Entry 7JRF (X-ray diffraction, 1.33 A resolution); this record covers chains A and B of the 4 polymer chains in the assembly.

# Chain A
Molecule: Nitrogenase molybdenum-iron protein alpha chain
From: Azotobacter vinelandii
Notes: EC 1.18.6.1
Reference sequence: P07328 (NIFD_AZOVI); residues 1-492 here = UniProt positions 1-492
Sequence (492 residues; numbered 1 to 492; the number before each row is that of its first residue):
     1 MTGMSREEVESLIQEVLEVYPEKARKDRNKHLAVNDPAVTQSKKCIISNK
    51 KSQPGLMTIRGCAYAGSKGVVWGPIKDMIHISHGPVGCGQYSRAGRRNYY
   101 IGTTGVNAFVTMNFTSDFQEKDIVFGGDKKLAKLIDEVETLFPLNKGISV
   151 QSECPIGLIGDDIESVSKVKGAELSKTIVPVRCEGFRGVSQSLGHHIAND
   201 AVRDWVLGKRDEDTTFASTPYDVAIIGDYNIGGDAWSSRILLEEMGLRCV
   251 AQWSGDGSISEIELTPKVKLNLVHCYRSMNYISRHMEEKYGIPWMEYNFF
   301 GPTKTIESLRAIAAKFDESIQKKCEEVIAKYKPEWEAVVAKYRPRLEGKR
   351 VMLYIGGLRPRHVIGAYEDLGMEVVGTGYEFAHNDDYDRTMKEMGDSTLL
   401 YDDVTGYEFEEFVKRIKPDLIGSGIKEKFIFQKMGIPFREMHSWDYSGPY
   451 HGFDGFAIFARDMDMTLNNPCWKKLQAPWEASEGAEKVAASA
Not modelled in the structure: 1-3, 481-492
Bound ions: fe(8)-S(7) cluster Fe: Cys-62, Cys-88, Cys-154 (shared with Cys-70(B), Cys-95(B), Cys-153(B) of chain B); Fe ion: Cys-275 (together with carbon monoxide)
Ligand contacts:
  - fe(8)-S(7) cluster (CLF): Cys-62, Tyr-64, Pro-85, Val-86, Gly-87, Cys-88, Tyr-91, Glu-153, Cys-154, Gly-185
  - carbon monoxide (CMO), molecule 1: Val-70, Gln-191, His-195, Phe-381
  - carbon monoxide (CMO), molecule 2: Val-70, Gln-191, Phe-381
  - hydrosulfuric acid (H2S): Arg-93, Thr-104, Thr-111, Met-112
  - 3-hydroxy-3-carboxy-adipic acid (HCA): Ala-65, Gly-95, Arg-96, Gln-191, Gly-424, Ile-425, Lys-426, Glu-440, His-442
  - ICE (iron-sulfur-molybdenum cluster with interstitial carbon): Val-70, Arg-96, His-195, Tyr-229, Ile-231, Cys-275, Arg-277, Ser-278, Ile-355, Gly-356, Gly-357, Leu-358, Arg-359, Pro-360, Phe-381, Met-441, His-442
What the authors report for this chain:
  - binding site for carbon monoxide: Gln-191

# Chain B
Molecule: Nitrogenase molybdenum-iron protein beta chain
From: Azotobacter vinelandii
Notes: EC 1.18.6.1
Reference sequence: P07329 (NIFK_AZOVI); residues 1-523 here = UniProt positions 1-523
Sequence (523 residues; numbered 1 to 523; the number before each row is that of its first residue):
     1 MSQQVDKIKASYPLFLDQDYKDMLAKKRDGFEEKYPQDKIDEVFQWTTTK
    51 EYQELNFQREALTVNPAKACQPLGAVLCALGFEKTMPYVHGSQGCVAYFR
   101 SYFNRHFREPVSCVSDSMTEDAAVFGGQQNMKDGLQNCKATYKPDMIAVS
   151 TTCMAEVIGDDLNAFINNSKKEGFIPDEFPVPFAHTPSFVGSHVTGWDNM
   201 FEGIARYFTLKSMDDKVVGSNKKINIVPGFETYLGNFRVIKRMLSEMGVG
   251 YSLLSDPEEVLDTPADGQFRMYAGGTTQEEMKDAPNALNTVLLQPWHLEK
   301 TKKFVEGTWKHEVPKLNIPMGLDWTDEFLMKVSEISGQPIPASLTKERGR
   351 LVDMMTDSHTWLHGKRFALWGDPDFVMGLVKFLLELGCEPVHILCHNGNK
   401 RWKKAVDAILAASPYGKNATVYIGKDLWHLRSLVFTDKPDFMIGNSYGKF
   451 IQRDTLHKGKEFEVPLIRIGFPIFDRHHLHRSTTLGYEGAMQILTTLVNS
   501 ILERLDEETRGMQATDYNHDLVR
Not modelled in the structure: 1
Bound ions: fe(8)-S(7) cluster Fe: Cys-70, Cys-95, Cys-153 (shared with Cys-62(A), Cys-88(A), Cys-154(A) of chain A); Ca2+ site 1: Arg-108, Glu-109 (shared with 2 residues of chain D); Ca2+ site 2: Asp-353, Asp-357 (shared with 2 residues of chain D)
Ligand contacts: fe(8)-S(7) cluster (CLF): Cys-70, Pro-72, Ser-92, Gly-94, Cys-95, Tyr-98, Phe-99, Thr-152, Cys-153, Ser-188

# Chain A / chain B interface
Contacting residue pairs - 197 pairs, chain A then chain B:
  Val-19(A) / Ala-140(B)
  Tyr-20(A) / Thr-141(B)
  Pro-21(A) / Gln-136(B)
  Pro-21(A) / Asn-137(B)
  Pro-21(A) / Ala-140(B)
  Lys-23(A) / Asp-133(B)  salt bridge
  Ala-24(A) / Asn-137(B)
  Lys-51(A) / Thr-119(B)  hydrogen bond
  Lys-51(A) / Asp-121(B)  salt bridge
  Ser-52(A) / Gln-93(B)  hydrogen bond
  Ser-52(A) / Ser-117(B)
  Pro-54(A) / Ser-115(B)
  Pro-54(A) / Asp-116(B)
  Pro-54(A) / Asn-130(B)
  Pro-54(A) / Gly-134(B)
  Pro-54(A) / Asn-137(B)  hydrogen bond (backbone-side chain)
  Gly-55(A) / Val-114(B)
  Gly-55(A) / Ser-115(B)  hydrogen bond (backbone-backbone)
  Gly-55(A) / Gly-134(B)
  Gly-55(A) / Cys-138(B)
  Gly-55(A) / Tyr-142(B)
  Leu-56(A) / Asn-137(B)
  Leu-56(A) / Thr-141(B)
  Leu-56(A) / Tyr-142(B)  hydrogen bond (backbone-side chain)
  Met-57(A) / Met-86(B)  hydrophobic
  Met-57(A) / Arg-100(B)
  Met-57(A) / Cys-113(B)
  Met-57(A) / Val-114(B)  hydrophobic
  Met-57(A) / Tyr-142(B)
  Thr-58(A) / Gln-93(B)
  Thr-58(A) / Arg-100(B)
  Arg-60(A) / Gln-93(B)
  Arg-60(A) / Ala-97(B)
  Gly-61(A) / Gln-93(B)  hydrogen bond (backbone-side chain)
  Gly-61(A) / Gly-94(B)
  Cys-62(A) / Gly-94(B)
  Tyr-64(A) / Tyr-98(B)
  Ala-65(A) / Tyr-98(B)
  Lys-76(A) / Glu-32(B)  salt bridge
  Pro-85(A) / Ser-188(B)
  Val-86(A) / Pro-66(B)  hydrophobic
  Val-86(A) / Lys-68(B)
  Val-86(A) / Ala-69(B)
  Gly-87(A) / Cys-70(B)
  Gln-90(A) / Pro-66(B)  hydrogen bond (side chain-backbone)
  Gln-90(A) / Lys-68(B)  hydrogen bond (side chain-backbone)
  Gln-90(A) / Tyr-102(B)
  Gln-90(A) / Tyr-447(B)
  Tyr-91(A) / Ala-69(B)
  Tyr-91(A) / Cys-70(B)  hydrogen bond (side chain-backbone)
  Tyr-91(A) / Leu-73(B)
  Tyr-91(A) / Tyr-98(B)  hydrophobic
  Tyr-91(A) / Phe-99(B)  hydrophobic
  Tyr-91(A) / Tyr-102(B)  hydrophobic
  Ser-92(A) / Tyr-98(B)
  Arg-93(A) / Asn-65(B)  hydrogen bond
  Arg-93(A) / Tyr-447(B)
  Arg-93(A) / Phe-450(B)
  Gly-95(A) / Arg-105(B)
  Tyr-99(A) / Ser-11(B)
  Thr-103(A) / Ile-40(B)
  Thr-104(A) / Arg-453(B)
  Val-106(A) / Ile-40(B)
  Val-106(A) / Val-43(B)  hydrophobic
  Val-106(A) / Phe-44(B)  hydrophobic
  Asn-107(A) / Lys-34(B)
  Asn-107(A) / Ile-40(B)
  Met-112(A) / Val-64(B)  hydrophobic
  Met-112(A) / Asn-65(B)
  Met-112(A) / Trp-428(B)  hydrophobic
  Asn-113(A) / Thr-63(B)
  Asn-113(A) / Val-64(B)
  Asn-113(A) / Asn-65(B)  hydrogen bond (backbone-backbone)
  Asn-113(A) / Pro-66(B)
  Phe-114(A) / Thr-63(B)
  Phe-114(A) / Val-64(B)  hydrophobic
  Thr-115(A) / Leu-62(B)
  Thr-115(A) / Thr-63(B)  hydrogen bond (backbone-backbone)
  Asp-117(A) / Thr-63(B)
  Asp-117(A) / Lys-68(B)  salt bridge
  Phe-118(A) / Phe-189(B)
  Gln-119(A) / Lys-68(B)
  Gln-119(A) / Phe-189(B)
  Glu-120(A) / Phe-189(B)  hydrogen bond (backbone-backbone)
  Ile-123(A) / Phe-189(B)  hydrophobic
  Lys-130(A) / Ala-61(B)
  Lys-133(A) / Glu-60(B)
  Lys-133(A) / Ala-61(B)
  Leu-134(A) / Ala-61(B)
  Leu-134(A) / Leu-62(B)  hydrophobic
  Glu-137(A) / Arg-59(B)
  Glu-137(A) / Glu-60(B)  hydrogen bond (side chain-backbone)
  Glu-137(A) / Ala-61(B)  hydrogen bond (side chain-backbone)
  Glu-137(A) / Leu-62(B)  hydrogen bond (side chain-backbone)
  Val-138(A) / Leu-62(B)  hydrophobic
  Thr-140(A) / Trp-46(B)
  Leu-141(A) / Tyr-52(B)  hydrogen bond (backbone-side chain)
  Leu-141(A) / Leu-55(B)  hydrophobic
  Leu-141(A) / Asn-56(B)
  Leu-141(A) / Arg-59(B)
  Phe-142(A) / Trp-428(B)
  Pro-143(A) / Trp-46(B)
  Leu-144(A) / Tyr-35(B)
  Leu-144(A) / Lys-39(B)
  Leu-144(A) / Val-43(B)  hydrophobic
  Lys-146(A) / Glu-32(B)
  Lys-146(A) / Glu-33(B)  hydrogen bond (side chain-backbone)
  Cys-154(A) / Ser-92(B)
  Cys-154(A) / Cys-153(B)  hydrophobic
  Pro-155(A) / Cys-153(B)  hydrophobic
  Leu-158(A) / Met-154(B)  hydrophobic
  Leu-158(A) / Val-157(B)  hydrophobic
  Ile-159(A) / Val-157(B)  hydrophobic
  Phe-186(A) / Thr-119(B)
  Phe-186(A) / Glu-120(B)  hydrogen bond (backbone-backbone)
  Phe-186(A) / Met-154(B)  hydrophobic
  Arg-187(A) / Glu-120(B)  salt bridge
  Val-189(A) / Gln-93(B)  hydrogen bond (backbone-side chain)
  Arg-210(A) / Glu-33(B)  salt bridge
  Gly-232(A) / Ser-11(B)
  Gly-232(A) / Phe-15(B)
  Gly-233(A) / Phe-15(B)
  Trp-236(A) / Phe-15(B)  hydrophobic
  Trp-236(A) / Tyr-20(B)
  Trp-236(A) / Met-23(B)
  Trp-236(A) / Leu-24(B)
  Ser-237(A) / Leu-14(B)
  Ser-237(A) / Phe-15(B)
  Ser-237(A) / Tyr-20(B)  hydrogen bond
  Arg-239(A) / Met-23(B)
  Arg-239(A) / Lys-27(B)
  Arg-239(A) / Phe-31(B)
  Ile-240(A) / Asp-19(B)
  Ile-240(A) / Tyr-20(B)
  Ile-240(A) / Met-23(B)  hydrogen bond (backbone-side chain)
  Glu-243(A) / Met-23(B)
  Arg-248(A) / Phe-31(B)
  Cys-249(A) / Phe-31(B)
  Val-250(A) / Phe-31(B)
  Gln-252(A) / Lys-27(B)
  Asp-256(A) / Lys-27(B)  salt bridge
  Ser-258(A) / Phe-31(B)
  Ser-258(A) / Glu-32(B)
  Ser-260(A) / Phe-31(B)  hydrogen bond (side chain-backbone)
  Ser-260(A) / Glu-32(B)  hydrogen bond (side chain-backbone)
  Ser-260(A) / Glu-33(B)
  Glu-261(A) / Lys-27(B)  salt bridge
  Glu-261(A) / Phe-31(B)  hydrogen bond (backbone-backbone)
  Glu-261(A) / Glu-32(B)
  Lys-330(A) / Ser-2(B)
  Glu-334(A) / Ser-2(B)  hydrogen bond
  Glu-334(A) / Gln-3(B)  hydrogen bond (side chain-backbone)
  Ala-337(A) / Val-5(B)
  Val-338(A) / Val-5(B)
  Lys-341(A) / Val-5(B)
  Tyr-342(A) / Ile-8(B)
  Gly-406(A) / Tyr-142(B)  hydrogen bond (backbone-side chain)
  Tyr-407(A) / Thr-141(B)
  Tyr-407(A) / Tyr-142(B)  hydrogen bond (backbone-side chain)
  Glu-410(A) / Phe-269(B)
  Ile-425(A) / Ser-101(B)
  Ile-425(A) / Asn-104(B)
  Ile-425(A) / Arg-105(B)
  Lys-426(A) / Ala-97(B)
  Lys-426(A) / Arg-100(B)
  Lys-426(A) / Ser-101(B)
  Lys-426(A) / Asn-104(B)
  Phe-429(A) / Asn-104(B)
  Phe-429(A) / Arg-108(B)
  Phe-429(A) / Glu-109(B)
  Phe-429(A) / Pro-110(B)
  Ile-430(A) / Pro-110(B)
  Ile-430(A) / Phe-269(B)  hydrophobic
  Lys-433(A) / Glu-109(B)  salt bridge
  Lys-433(A) / Pro-110(B)
  Lys-433(A) / Thr-263(B)  hydrogen bond (side chain-backbone)
  Lys-433(A) / Asp-266(B)
  Lys-433(A) / Gly-267(B)  hydrogen bond (backbone-backbone)
  Lys-433(A) / Gln-268(B)  hydrogen bond (backbone-backbone)
  Met-434(A) / Gly-267(B)
  Met-434(A) / Phe-269(B)  hydrophobic
  Gly-448(A) / Ala-10(B)
  Gly-448(A) / Ser-11(B)  hydrogen bond (backbone-backbone)
  Pro-449(A) / Ser-11(B)
  Pro-449(A) / Phe-15(B)  hydrophobic
  Asp-454(A) / Ser-2(B)  hydrogen bond (side chain-backbone)
  Asp-454(A) / Gln-3(B)  hydrogen bond (backbone-side chain)
  Asp-454(A) / Tyr-20(B)  hydrogen bond
  Ala-457(A) / Gln-3(B)
  Ala-457(A) / Ile-8(B)
  Ile-458(A) / Gln-3(B)
  Ile-458(A) / Ile-8(B)  hydrophobic
  Ile-458(A) / Lys-9(B)
  Ile-458(A) / Ala-10(B)  hydrophobic
  Leu-475(A) / Ala-265(B)
  Leu-475(A) / Asp-266(B)
  Leu-475(A) / Gly-267(B)
Other interface residues (no listed pair), chain A (111 interface residues in all): Gln-53, Ile-59, Asp-77, Cys-88, Ile-101, Gly-105, Thr-111, Ser-116, Gly-188, Ser-190, Phe-216, Leu-264, Tyr-331, Thr-405, Gly-435, Arg-461
Other interface residues (no listed pair), chain B (96 interface residues in all): Gln-58, Ala-67, Ser-112, Gln-129, Lys-143, Val-190, Pro-264, Met-271, His-396, Asp-454

# Summary
Chain A and chain B form an interface of 111 and 96 residues respectively, with 36 hydrogen bonds and 9 salt
bridges. Polar pairs include Lys-23(A)/Asp-133(B), Lys-51(A)/Asp-121(B) and Lys-76(A)/Glu-32(B). Fe(8)-S(7)
cluster is bound between chain A and chain B. From the paper: a binding site for carbon monoxide at
Gln-191(A).
Chain A is Nitrogenase molybdenum-iron protein alpha chain and chain B is Nitrogenase molybdenum-iron protein
beta chain, both from Azotobacter vinelandii; the structure, Co-co-bound nitrogenase mofe-protein from a.
vinelandii, was determined by X-ray diffraction.
